PDB entry 7TDY | X-ray diffraction, 1.53 A resolution | chain A

[Chain A]
Molecule: Transcription factor ETV6, Non-receptor tyrosine-protein kinase TNK1
Organism: Homo sapiens
Notes: EC 2.7.10.2
UniProt: chimeric construct of P41212, Q13470: residues 2-75 from P41212 (ETV6_HUMAN) positions 47-120 (UniProt number = residue number + 45); residues 79-155 from Q13470 positions 590-666 (UniProt number = residue number + 511)
Amino-acid sequence (155 residues; each row starts with the number of its first residue):
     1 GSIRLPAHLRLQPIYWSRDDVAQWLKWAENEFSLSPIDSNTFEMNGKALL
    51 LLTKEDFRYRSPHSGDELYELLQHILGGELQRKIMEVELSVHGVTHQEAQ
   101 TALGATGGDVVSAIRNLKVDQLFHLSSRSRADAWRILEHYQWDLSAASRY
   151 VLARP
Unresolved in the structure: 1-6, 155
Sequence notes: expression tag (1); engineered mutation Ser35 (Arg80 in P41212), Glu67 (Val112 in P41212), Ala99 (Cys610 in Q13470), Ala133 (Cys644 in Q13470); linker (76-78)
Swiss-Prot annotation at these positions:
  - site: Leu9, Arg10 (Breakpoint for translocation to form ETV6-MDS2 in MDS), Arg10, Leu11 (Breakpoint for translocation to form PAX5-ETV6)
What the authors report for this chain:
  - contacts within the chain: Ile14-Met85 (hydrophobic contact), Lys47-Met85 (hydrophobic contact), Leu50-Met85 (hydrophobic contact), Leu51-Met85 (hydrophobic contact), Leu51-Leu89 (hydrophobic contact)
  - interface residues: Leu89, Phe123, Trp134
  - conformationally variable residues (side-chain flip): Met85, Trp134

[Summary]
The paper reports interface residues Leu89, Phe123 and Trp134; conformational variability at Met85 and Trp134.
Chain A is Transcription factor ETV6, Non-receptor tyrosine-protein kinase TNK1 (Homo sapiens); the structure,
The ubiquitin-associated domain of human thirty-eight negative kinase 1, flexibly fused to the 1TEL
crystallization chaperone ..., was determined by X-ray diffraction (same publication as 7U4W, 7U4Z, 7TCY and
7T8J).
